5YNW - chain A; structure by X-ray diffraction, 1.95 A resolution.

Chain A:
Name: aromatic prenyltransferase
Source organism: Fischerella ambigua UTEX 1903
Reference sequence: V5TDY7 (V5TDY7_9CYAN); residue numbers follow UniProt; this construct covers 1-322
Chain sequence (329 residues; each row starts with the number of its first residue; numbers below 1 keep their minus sign (Gly-6 is residue -6)):
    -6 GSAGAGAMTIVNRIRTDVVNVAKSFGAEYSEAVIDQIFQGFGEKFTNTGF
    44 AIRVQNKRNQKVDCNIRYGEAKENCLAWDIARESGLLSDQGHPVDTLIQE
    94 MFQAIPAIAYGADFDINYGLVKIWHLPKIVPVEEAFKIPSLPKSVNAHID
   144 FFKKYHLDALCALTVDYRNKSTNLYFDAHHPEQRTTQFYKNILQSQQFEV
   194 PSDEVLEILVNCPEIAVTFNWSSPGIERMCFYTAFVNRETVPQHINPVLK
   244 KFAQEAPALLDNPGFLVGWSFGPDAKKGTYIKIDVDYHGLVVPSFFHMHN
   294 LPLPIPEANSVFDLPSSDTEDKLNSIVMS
Unresolved in the structure: -6, 268-269, 298-322
Construct notes: expression tag (-6 to 0)
Residues lining bound ligands: dimethylallyl S-thiolodiphosphate (DST): Arg46, Arg60, Asp106, Lys115, Trp117, Asp159, Asn166, Tyr168, Glu207, Thr211, Arg221, Tyr225, Leu259, Lys275, Phe288
Curated features (UniProtKB/Swiss-Prot):
  - binding site (dimethylallyl diphosphate): Arg46, Arg60, Lys115, Asn166, Tyr168, Arg221, Tyr225, Lys275
  - mutagenesis: Trp117 (W117A/F: Loss of activity; W117Y: Retains 94% of activity with hapalindole U as substrate and 74% with hapalindole A)

Overview:
Bound to chain A: dimethylallyl S-thiolodiphosphate. From UniProt: 8 dimethylallyl diphosphate-binding
residues and one mutagenesis site.
Chain A is aromatic prenyltransferase (Fischerella ambigua UTEX 1903); the structure, Crystal structure of an
aromatic prenyltransferase FAMD1 from Fischerella ambigua UTEX 1903 in complex with DMASPP ..., was determined
by X-ray diffraction (same publication as 5YNT, 5YNU and 5YNV).
